PDB entry 6UPX | X-ray diffraction, 3.40 A resolution | chains B and J of the 13 polymer chains in the assembly

== Chain B ==
Protein: DNA-directed RNA polymerase II subunit RPB2
Organism: Saccharomyces cerevisiae (strain ATCC 204508 / S288c)
Notes: EC 2.7.7.6
UniProtKB: P08518 (RPB2_YEAST); numbering as in UniProt (aligned over 1-1224)
Amino-acid sequence (1224 residues; row label = number of the first residue in the row):
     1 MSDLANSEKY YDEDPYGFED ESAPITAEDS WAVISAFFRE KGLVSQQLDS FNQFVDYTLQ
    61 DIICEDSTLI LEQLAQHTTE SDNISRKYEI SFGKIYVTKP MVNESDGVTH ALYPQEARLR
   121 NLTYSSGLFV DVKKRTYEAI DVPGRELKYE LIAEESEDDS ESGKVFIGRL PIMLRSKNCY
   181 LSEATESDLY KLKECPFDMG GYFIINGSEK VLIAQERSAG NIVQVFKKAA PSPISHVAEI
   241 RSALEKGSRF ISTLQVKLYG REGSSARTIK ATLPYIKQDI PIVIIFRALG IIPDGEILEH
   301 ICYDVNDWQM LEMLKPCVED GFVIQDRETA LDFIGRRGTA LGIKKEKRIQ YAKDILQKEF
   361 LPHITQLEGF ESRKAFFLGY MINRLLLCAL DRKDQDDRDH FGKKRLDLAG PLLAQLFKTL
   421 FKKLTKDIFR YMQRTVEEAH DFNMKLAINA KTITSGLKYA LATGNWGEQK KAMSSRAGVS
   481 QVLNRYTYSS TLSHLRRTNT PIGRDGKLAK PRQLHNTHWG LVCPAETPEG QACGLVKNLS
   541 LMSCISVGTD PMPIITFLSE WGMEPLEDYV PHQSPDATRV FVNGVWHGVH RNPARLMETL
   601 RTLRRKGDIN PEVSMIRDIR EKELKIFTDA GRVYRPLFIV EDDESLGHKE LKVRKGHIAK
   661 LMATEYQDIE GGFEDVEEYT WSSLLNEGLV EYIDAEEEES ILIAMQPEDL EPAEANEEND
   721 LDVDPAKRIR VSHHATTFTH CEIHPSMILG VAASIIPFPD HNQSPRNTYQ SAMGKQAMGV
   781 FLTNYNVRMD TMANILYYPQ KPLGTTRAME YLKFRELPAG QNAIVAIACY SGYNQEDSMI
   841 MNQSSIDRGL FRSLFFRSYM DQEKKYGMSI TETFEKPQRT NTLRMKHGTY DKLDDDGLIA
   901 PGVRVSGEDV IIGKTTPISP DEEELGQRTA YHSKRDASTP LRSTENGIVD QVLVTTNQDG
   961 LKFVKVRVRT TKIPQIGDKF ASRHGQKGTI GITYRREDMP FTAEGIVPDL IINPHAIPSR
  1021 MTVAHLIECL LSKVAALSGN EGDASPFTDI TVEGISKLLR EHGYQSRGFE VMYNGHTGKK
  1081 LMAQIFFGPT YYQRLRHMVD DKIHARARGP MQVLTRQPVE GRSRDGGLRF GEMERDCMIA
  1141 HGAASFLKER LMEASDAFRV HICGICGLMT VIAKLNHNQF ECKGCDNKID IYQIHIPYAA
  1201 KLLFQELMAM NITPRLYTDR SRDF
Unresolved in the structure: 1-19, 76-85, 139-161, 338-344, 439-445, 503-508, 644-646, 669-675, 715-720, 920-929, 1222-1224
Ion coordination: Zn2+: C1163, C1166, C1182, C1185

== Chain J ==
Protein: DNA-directed RNA polymerases I, II, and III subunit RPABC5
Organism: Saccharomyces cerevisiae (strain ATCC 204508 / S288c)
UniProtKB: P22139 (RPAB5_YEAST); residues 1-70 here = UniProt positions 1-70
Amino-acid sequence (70 residues; each row starts with the number of its first residue):
     1 MIVPVRCFSC GKVVGDKWES YLNLLQEDEL DEGTALSRLG LKRYCCRRMI LTHVDLIEKF
    61 LRYNPLEKRD
Unresolved in the structure: 66-70
Curated features (UniProtKB/Swiss-Prot):
  - binding site (Zn(2+)): C7, C10, C45, C46
  - cross-link: K59 (Glycyl lysine isopeptide (Lys-Gly) (interchain with G-Cter in ubiquitin))
Ion coordination: Zn2+: C7, C45, C46

== Chain B / chain J interface ==
Pairs across the interface (69):
  E186(B) - R62(J)  salt bridge
  Y190(B) - K59(J)
  Y190(B) - R62(J)
  Y190(B) - Y63(J)
  C195(B) - Y63(J)
  V780(B) - L56(J)  hydrophobic
  T783(B) - K59(J)
  T783(B) - F60(J)
  T783(B) - Y63(J)  hydrogen bond
  N784(B) - Y63(J)  hydrogen bond (backbone-side chain)
  Y785(B) - M1(J)  hydrogen bond
  Y785(B) - F60(J)  hydrophobic
  I795(B) - M1(J)  hydrophobic
  L796(B) - M1(J)
  Y797(B) - M1(J)  hydrogen bond (backbone-backbone)
  Y798(B) - M1(J)
  Y798(B) - I2(J)
  Y798(B) - P4(J)  hydrophobic
  Y798(B) - F8(J)  hydrophobic
  P799(B) - M1(J)
  Q800(B) - R48(J)  hydrogen bond (side chain-backbone)
  Q800(B) - M49(J)
  Q800(B) - T52(J)  hydrogen bond
  K801(B) - L51(J)  hydrogen bond (side chain-backbone)
  K801(B) - T52(J)  hydrogen bond (backbone-backbone)
  K801(B) - V54(J)
  L803(B) - L51(J)  hydrophobic
  L803(B) - T52(J)
  R815(B) - V54(J)
  E816(B) - V54(J)
  E816(B) - L56(J)
  L817(B) - L56(J)  hydrophobic
  P818(B) - V54(J)  hydrophobic
  Q821(B) - F8(J)
  N822(B) - R48(J)  hydrogen bond (backbone-side chain)
  N822(B) - T52(J)
  I824(B) - S9(J)
  I824(B) - Y44(J)  hydrophobic
  I824(B) - R48(J)
  S845(B) - F8(J)
  R848(B) - C7(J)  hydrogen bond (side chain-backbone)
  R848(B) - F8(J)  hydrogen bond (side chain-backbone)
  R848(B) - S9(J)
  R848(B) - C10(J)
  R848(B) - G11(J)
  G849(B) - F8(J)
  L850(B) - F8(J)  hydrophobic
  R996(B) - S9(J)
  E1004(B) - R43(J)
  I1006(B) - Y44(J)  hydrophobic
  I1006(B) - C45(J)  hydrophobic
  V1007(B) - S9(J)
  D1009(B) - F8(J)
  D1009(B) - S9(J)  hydrogen bond
  D1009(B) - R48(J)  salt bridge
  K1033(B) - Y44(J)
  A1035(B) - L51(J)
  A1036(B) - Y44(J)  hydrophobic
  A1036(B) - R47(J)
  L1037(B) - Y44(J)  hydrophobic
  L1037(B) - R47(J)  hydrogen bond (backbone-side chain)
  S1038(B) - G33(J)
  G1039(B) - E32(J)
  G1039(B) - G33(J)
  G1039(B) - L51(J)
  N1040(B) - L51(J)
  Y1064(B) - Y44(J)
  E1070(B) - Y44(J)  hydrogen bond
  F1087(B) - Y44(J)
Also at the interface, not in a pair above, chain B (49 interface residues in all): K191, K193, E194, P196, A823, N842, S844, P1089
Also at the interface, not in a pair above, chain J (29 interface residues in all): V3, R6, D31, H53, N64

== Overview ==
The interface between chain B and chain J involves 49 residues on one side and 29 on the other, with 14
hydrogen bonds and 2 salt bridges. Among the polar pairs are E186(B)-R62(J), D1009(B)-R48(J) and
T783(B)-Y63(J).
Here chain B is DNA-directed RNA polymerase II subunit RPB2 and chain J is DNA-directed RNA polymerases I, II,
and III subunit RPABC5, both from Saccharomyces cerevisiae (strain ATCC 204508 / S288c). Entry 6UPX (RNA
polymerase II elongation complex with 5-guanidinohydantoin lesion in state 1) was determined by X-ray
diffraction (same publication as 6UPY, 6UPZ, 6UQ0, 6UQ1, 6UQ2 and 6UQ3).
